Entry 1Z88 (X-ray diffraction, 2.10 A resolution); this record covers chains A and D of the 4 polymer chains in the assembly.

[Chain A (and D)]
Name: AphA protein
Organism: Salmonella typhimurium
Notes: EC 3.1.3.2; chain D of this document is another copy of the same molecule, construct and numbering; everything in this record applies to it too
Reference sequence: P58683 (APHA_SALTY); residues 1-214 here correspond to UniProt positions 24-237 (UniProt number = residue number + 23)
Chain sequence (214 residues; each row starts with the number of its first residue):
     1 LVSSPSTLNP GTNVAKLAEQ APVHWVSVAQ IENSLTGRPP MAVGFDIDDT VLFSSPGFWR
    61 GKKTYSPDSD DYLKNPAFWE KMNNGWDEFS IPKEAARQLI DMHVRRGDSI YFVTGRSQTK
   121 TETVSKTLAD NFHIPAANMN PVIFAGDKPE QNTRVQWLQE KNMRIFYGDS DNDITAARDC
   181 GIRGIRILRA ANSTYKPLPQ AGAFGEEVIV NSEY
Not modelled in the structure: 1-6 (chain D: 1-3)
Sequence notes: engineered mutation Arg154 (Lys177 in P58683)
Ion coordination: Mg2+: Asp46, Asp48, Asp169
UniProt features mapped onto this chain:
  - active site: Asp46 (Nucleophile), Asp48 (Proton donor)
  - binding site (Mg(2+)): Asp46, Asp48, Asp169
  - binding site (substrate): Thr114, Gly115

[How chain A and chain D interact]
Residue-residue contacts - 41 pairs, chain A then chain D:
  Asn9(A) - Gly202(D)
  Asn9(A) - Ala203(D)
  Asn9(A) - Gly205(D)
  Pro10(A) - Pro22(D)
  Pro10(A) - Gln200(D)  hydrogen bond (backbone-side chain)
  Gly11(A) - Ala21(D)
  Gly11(A) - Gln200(D)  hydrogen bond (backbone-side chain)
  Gly11(A) - Ala201(D)
  Thr12(A) - Trp25(D)
  Thr12(A) - Pro199(D)
  Thr12(A) - Gln200(D)
  Thr12(A) - Ala201(D)  hydrogen bond (backbone-backbone)
  Asn13(A) - Leu198(D)
  Asn13(A) - Pro199(D)
  Asn13(A) - Gln200(D)  hydrogen bond
  Val14(A) - Arg189(D)
  Val14(A) - Ala191(D)
  Val14(A) - Glu213(D)
  Ala15(A) - Leu198(D)  hydrophobic
  Lys16(A) - Lys16(D)
  Leu17(A) - Trp25(D)  hydrophobic
  Ala21(A) - Gly11(D)
  Pro22(A) - Pro10(D)
  Val23(A) - Gly11(D)
  Trp25(A) - Thr12(D)
  Trp25(A) - Leu17(D)  hydrophobic
  Arg189(A) - Val14(D)
  Ala191(A) - Val14(D)
  Leu198(A) - Asn13(D)
  Leu198(A) - Ala15(D)  hydrophobic
  Pro199(A) - Thr12(D)
  Pro199(A) - Asn13(D)
  Gln200(A) - Pro10(D)  hydrogen bond (side chain-backbone)
  Gln200(A) - Gly11(D)  hydrogen bond (side chain-backbone)
  Gln200(A) - Thr12(D)
  Gln200(A) - Asn13(D)  hydrogen bond
  Ala201(A) - Gly11(D)
  Ala201(A) - Thr12(D)  hydrogen bond (backbone-backbone)
  Gly202(A) - Asn9(D)
  Ala203(A) - Asn9(D)
  Glu213(A) - Val14(D)
Also at the interface, not in a pair above, chain A (25 interface residues in all): Leu188, Ala190, Gly205
Also at the interface, not in a pair above, chain D (26 interface residues in all): Val23, Leu188, Ala190, Phe204

[In short]
The interface between chain A and chain D involves 25 residues on one side and 26 on the other; the contacts
include 8 hydrogen bonds. Polar pairs include Pro10(A)-Gln200(D), Gly11(A)-Gln200(D) and Asn13(A)-Gln200(D).
Both chains are AphA protein (Salmonella typhimurium). Entry 1Z88 (Crystal structure of Lys154Arg mutant of
mature AphA of S. typhimurium) was determined by X-ray diffraction together with 2AUT and 1Z5G from the same
study.
